PDB entry 9BDU | X-ray diffraction, 2.03 A resolution | chains B and D of the 4 polymer chains in the assembly

# Chain B
Name: Transcription factor p65
From: Mus musculus
Reference sequence: Q04207 (TF65_MOUSE); residue numbers follow UniProt; this construct covers 19-304
Amino-acid sequence (287 residues; numbered 18 to 304; the number before each row is that of its first residue):
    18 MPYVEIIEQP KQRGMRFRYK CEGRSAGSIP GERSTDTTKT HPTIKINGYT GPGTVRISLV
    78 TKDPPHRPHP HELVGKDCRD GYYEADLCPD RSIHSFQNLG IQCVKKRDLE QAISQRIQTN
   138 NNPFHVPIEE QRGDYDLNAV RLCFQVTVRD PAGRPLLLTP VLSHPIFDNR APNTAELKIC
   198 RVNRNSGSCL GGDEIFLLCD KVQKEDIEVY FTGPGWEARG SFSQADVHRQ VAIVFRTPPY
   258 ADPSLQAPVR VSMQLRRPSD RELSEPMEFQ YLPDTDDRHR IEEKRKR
Not modelled in the structure: 293-304
Differences from the reference sequence: initiating methionine (18)
Swiss-Prot annotation at these positions:
  - motif: Lys-301 to Arg-304 (Nuclear localization signal)
  - modified residue: Cys-38 (Cysteine persulfide), Lys-122 (N6-acetyllysine), Lys-123 (N6-acetyllysine), Thr-176 (Phosphothreonine), Lys-218 (N6-acetyllysine), Lys-221 (N6-acetyllysine), Thr-254 (Phosphothreonine), Ser-276 (Phosphoserine), Ser-281 (Phosphoserine)
  - cross-link (Glycyl lysine isopeptide (Lys-Gly)): Lys-37 (interchain with G-Cter in SUMO3), Lys-122 (interchain with G-Cter in SUMO3), Lys-123 (interchain with G-Cter in SUMO3)
  - mutagenesis: Cys-38 (C38S: Abolishes sulfhydration and impairs interaction with RPS3), Ser-281 (S281A/E: Abolishes DNA-binding and transcriptional activity)

# Chain D
Molecule: 19-nt DNA strand
Sequence (19 nucleotides; numbered 201 to 219; the number before each row is that of its first residue):
   201 ATCACTGGAA TTTCCCAGT

# How chain B and chain D interact
Contacting residue pairs - 9 pairs, chain B then chain D:
  Arg-33(B) / DG207(D)  hydrogen bond to the base
  Arg-33(B) / DG208(D)  hydrogen bond to the base
  Arg-35(B) / DT206(D)  base contact
  Arg-35(B) / DG207(D)  hydrogen bond to the base
  Ser-42(B) / DC205(D)  phosphate contact
  Gly-44(B) / DC205(D)  phosphate contact
  Ser-45(B) / DC205(D)  hydrogen bond to the phosphate
  Asn-115(B) / DC205(D)  phosphate contact
  Arg-124(B) / DT213(D)  sugar contact
Other interface residues (no listed pair), chain B (9 interface residues in all): Ala-43, Arg-187

# Overview
9 residues of chain B and 5 residues of chain D are in contact, with 4 hydrogen bonds. Among the polar pairs
are Arg-33(B)/DG207(D), Arg-33(B)/DG208(D) and Arg-35(B)/DG207(D). Curated annotation (UniProt) lists 2
mutagenesis sites on chain B.
Chain B is Transcription factor p65 (Mus musculus) and chain D is a 19-nt DNA strand; the structure, NF-kappaB
RelA homo-dimer bound to AT-centric kappaB DNA, was determined by X-ray diffraction together with 9BDV, 9BDW
and 9BDX from the same study.
